Entry 3UT8 (X-ray diffraction, 2.17 A resolution); this record covers chains A and B.

[Chain A (and B)]
Molecule: Putative uncharacterized protein
Source organism: Clostridium thermocellum
Notes: chain B of this document is another copy of the same molecule, construct and numbering; everything in this record applies to it too
UniProtKB: A3DJ21 (A3DJ21_CLOTH); residue numbers follow UniProt; this construct covers 1-130
Amino-acid sequence (130 residues; row label = number of the first residue in the row):
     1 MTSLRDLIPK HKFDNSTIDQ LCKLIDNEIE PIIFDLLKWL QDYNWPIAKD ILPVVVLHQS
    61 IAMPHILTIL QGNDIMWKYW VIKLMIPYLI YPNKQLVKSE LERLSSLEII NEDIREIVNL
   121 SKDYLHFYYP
Unresolved in the structure: 1, 130
Sequence notes: engineered mutation Tyr124 (Ser in A3DJ21), Tyr128 (Thr in A3DJ21), Tyr129 (Ile in A3DJ21)
From the paper describing this entry:
  - self-association interface (contacts with another copy of this molecule); pairs are residue here / residue on that copy: Cys22-Tyr91, Asp50-Lys94, Leu52-Tyr88, Pro53-Tyr88, Leu84-Tyr88, Tyr88-Tyr88 (pi stacking)

[Chain A / chain B interface]
Residue-residue contacts - 35 pairs, chain A then chain B:
  Ile18(A) with Tyr91(B), hydrophobic
  Asp19(A) with Tyr91(B)
  Cys22(A) with Ile90(B), hydrophobic; Tyr91(B); Pro92(B)
  Tyr43(A) with Tyr128(B)
  Lys49(A) with Phe127(B)
  Asp50(A) with Tyr91(B); Lys94(B), salt bridge
  Leu52(A) with Tyr88(B), hydrophobic
  Pro53(A) with Pro87(B); Tyr88(B); Leu89(B); Ile90(B)
  Val54(A) with Ile90(B), hydrophobic
  Val56(A) with Tyr88(B), hydrophobic
  Leu57(A) with Leu57(B)
  Leu84(A) with Tyr88(B), hydrogen bond (backbone-side chain)
  Pro87(A) with Pro53(B)
  Tyr88(A) with Leu52(B), hydrophobic; Pro53(B); Leu84(B), hydrogen bond (side chain-backbone); Tyr88(B), hydrophobic
  Leu89(A) with Pro53(B)
  Ile90(A) with Cys22(B), hydrophobic; Pro53(B); Leu57(B), hydrophobic
  Tyr91(A) with Ile18(B), hydrophobic; Asp19(B); Cys22(B); Asp50(B)
  Pro92(A) with Cys22(B)
  Lys94(A) with Asp50(B), salt bridge
  Phe127(A) with Lys49(B)
  Tyr128(A) with Tyr43(B)
Interface residues without a listed pair, chain A (22 interface residues in all): Gln59
Interface residues without a listed pair, chain B (21 interface residues in all): Val54, Val56

[In short]
The interface between chain A and chain B involves 22 residues on one side and 21 on the other; the contacts
include 2 hydrogen bonds and 2 salt bridges. Polar pairs include Asp50(A)-Lys94(B) and Leu84(A)-Tyr88(B). From
the paper: a self-association interface involving Cys22(A), Asp50(A) and Leu52(A) among others.
Chain A and chain B are both Putative uncharacterized protein (Clostridium thermocellum); the structure,
Structural view of a non Pfam singleton and crystal packing analysis, was determined by X-ray diffraction
(same publication as 3UT7).
